Entry 4QOK (X-ray diffraction, 3.00 A resolution); this record covers chains D and E of the 5 polymer chains in the assembly.

# Chain D
Protein: Mel5 TCR chain alpha
From: Homo sapiens
Amino-acid sequence (194 residues; row label = number of the first residue in the row):
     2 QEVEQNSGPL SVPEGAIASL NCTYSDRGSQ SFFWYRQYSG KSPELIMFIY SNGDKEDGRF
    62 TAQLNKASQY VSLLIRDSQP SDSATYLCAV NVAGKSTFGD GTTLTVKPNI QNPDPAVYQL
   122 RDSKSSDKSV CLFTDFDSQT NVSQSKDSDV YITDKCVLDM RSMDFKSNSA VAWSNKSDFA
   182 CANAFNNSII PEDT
Disulfides: Cys23-Cys89, Cys132-Cys182
Reported in the primary citation:
  - conformationally variable residues: Tyr51

# Chain E
Protein: Mel5 TCR chain beta
From: Homo sapiens
Amino-acid sequence (244 residues; each row starts with the number of its first residue):
     1 SQTIHQWPAT LVQPVGSPLS LECTVEGTSN PNLYWYRQAA GRGLQLLFYS VGIGQISSEV
    61 PQNLSASRPQ DRQFILSSKK LLLSDSGFYL CAWSETGLGT GELFFGEGSR LTVLEDLKNV
   121 FPPEVAVFEP SEAEISHTQK ATLVCLATGF YPDHVELSWW VNGKEVHSGV CTDPQPLKEQ
   181 PALNDSRYAL SSRLRVSATF WQDPRNHFRC QVQFYGLSEN DEWTQDRAKP VTQIVSAEAW
   241 GRAD
Disulfides: Cys23-Cys91, Cys145-Cys210

# Interface between chain D and chain E
Disulfides between the chains: Cys157(D)-Cys171(E)
Pairs across the interface (87; chain D residue first):
  Ser32(D) with Thr100(E), hydrogen bond (side chain-backbone)
  Phe34(D) with Thr100(E); Gly101(E); Glu102(E)
  Tyr36(D) with Leu103(E), hydrogen bond (side chain-backbone); Phe105(E), hydrophobic
  Gln38(D) with Gln38(E), hydrogen bond; Arg42(E)
  Ser40(D) with Arg42(E); Pro174(E)
  Gly41(D) with Arg110(E), hydrogen bond (backbone-side chain)
  Ser43(D) with Leu90(E); Gly106(E), hydrogen bond (side chain-backbone); Glu107(E)
  Pro44(D) with Leu90(E); Phe105(E)
  Leu46(D) with Glu102(E)
  Phe49(D) with Thr100(E); Glu102(E)
  Thr86(D) with Arg42(E)
  Asn92(D) with Thr100(E); Gly101(E)
  Lys96(D) with Leu46(E)
  Ser97(D) with Tyr36(E), hydrogen bond (backbone-side chain); Gly101(E); Leu103(E)
  Phe99(D) with Tyr36(E), hydrophobic; Leu44(E), hydrophobic
  Gly100(D) with Gly43(E)
  Asp101(D) with Arg42(E)
  Asp115(D) with His137(E), salt bridge
  Tyr119(D) with Ser131(E); Ala133(E), hydrophobic; Glu134(E); His137(E); Thr138(E)
  Gln120(D) with Ser131(E)
  Leu121(D) with Phe128(E); Glu129(E); Pro130(E); Ser131(E); Thr142(E); Val144(E), hydrophobic
  Arg122(D) with Phe128(E); Glu129(E), hydrogen bond (backbone-backbone)
  Asp123(D) with Val127(E); Phe128(E)
  Ser124(D) with Val127(E), hydrogen bond (backbone-backbone); Glu129(E); Glu238(E)
  Lys129(D) with Phe128(E)
  Ser130(D) with Phe128(E)
  Val131(D) with Phe128(E), hydrophobic
  Leu133(D) with Thr142(E)
  Thr135(D) with Arg195(E)
  Asp136(D) with Arg195(E), salt bridge
  Ser149(D) with Pro181(E)
  Tyr152(D) with Glu179(E), hydrogen bond (side chain-backbone)
  Ile153(D) with Leu177(E)
  Thr154(D) with Leu177(E); Ser191(E); Arg193(E)
  Asp155(D) with Asp173(E)
  Cys157(D) with Cys171(E), disulfide; Thr172(E); Asp173(E); Arg193(E)
  Val158(D) with Cys171(E), hydrogen bond (backbone-side chain)
  Leu159(D) with Val170(E); Cys171(E), hydrophobic; Arg193(E); Arg195(E)
  Asp160(D) with Ser168(E); Val170(E), hydrogen bond (backbone-backbone)
  Met161(D) with Ser168(E)
  Arg162(D) with Lys140(E); Ser168(E); Arg195(E), hydrogen bond (side chain-backbone)
  Met164(D) with Lys140(E)
  Phe166(D) with Lys140(E); Arg195(E)
  Ser168(D) with Arg195(E), hydrogen bond
  Ser170(D) with Arg193(E)
  Ala171(D) with Arg193(E)
  Val172(D) with Arg193(E)
  Trp174(D) with Leu146(E), hydrophobic; Ala189(E), hydrophobic
Also at the interface, not in a pair above, chain D (55 interface residues in all): Tyr39, Lys42, Tyr51, Leu88, Gly95, Lys125, Pro192
Also at the interface, not in a pair above, chain E (50 interface residues in all): Tyr34, Phe88, Gly99, Ala126, Thr148, His167, Gly169, Val196

# Overview
The interface between chain D and chain E involves 55 residues on one side and 50 on the other, with 1
disulfide bond, 13 hydrogen bonds and 2 salt bridges. Among the polar pairs are Asp115(D)-His137(E),
Asp136(D)-Arg195(E) and Ser32(D)-Thr100(E). The paper reports conformational variability at Tyr51(D).
Chain D is Mel5 TCR chain alpha and chain E is Mel5 TCR chain beta, both from Homo sapiens; the structure,
Structural basis for ineffective T-cell responses to MHC anchor residue improved heteroclitic peptides, was
determined by X-ray diffraction.
